PDB entry 8F0Y | X-ray diffraction, 2.10 A resolution | chain A

# Chain A
Protein: Milk protein
Source organism: Diploptera punctata
UniProt: Q6SVB6 (Q6SVB6_DIPPU); residues 1-155 here correspond to UniProt positions 10-164 (UniProt number = residue number + 9)
Amino-acid sequence (155 residues; each row starts with the number of its first residue):
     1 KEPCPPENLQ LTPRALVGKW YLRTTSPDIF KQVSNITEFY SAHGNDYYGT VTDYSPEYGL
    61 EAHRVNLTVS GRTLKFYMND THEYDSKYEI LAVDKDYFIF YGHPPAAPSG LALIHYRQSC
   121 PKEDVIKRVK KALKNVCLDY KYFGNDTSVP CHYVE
Unresolved in the structure: 7-10, 155
Disulfide bonds: Cys-4/Cys-137, Cys-120/Cys-151
Covalently attached groups: N-acetylglucosamine (NAG) linked to Asn-35, Asn-79, Asn-145
From the paper describing this entry:
  - conformationally variable residues (side-chain flip): Phe-98, Phe-100

# Summary
N-acetylglucosamine is covalently linked to Asn-35, Asn-79 and Asn-145. From the paper: conformational
variability at Phe-98 and Phe-100.
Chain A is Milk protein (Diploptera punctata); the structure, Lipocalin-like Milk protein-1, was determined by
X-ray diffraction, deposited together with 8F0V.
